7CCP - chain A; structure by X-ray diffraction, 2.20 A resolution.

[Chain A]
Protein: Cytochrome C peroxidase
Source organism: Saccharomyces cerevisiae
Notes: EC 1.11.1.5
Reference sequence: P00431 (CCPR_YEAST); residues 1-294 here correspond to UniProt positions 68-361 (UniProt number = residue number + 67)
Amino-acid sequence (296 residues; each row starts with the number of its first residue; numbers below 1 keep their minus sign (Met-1 is residue -1)):
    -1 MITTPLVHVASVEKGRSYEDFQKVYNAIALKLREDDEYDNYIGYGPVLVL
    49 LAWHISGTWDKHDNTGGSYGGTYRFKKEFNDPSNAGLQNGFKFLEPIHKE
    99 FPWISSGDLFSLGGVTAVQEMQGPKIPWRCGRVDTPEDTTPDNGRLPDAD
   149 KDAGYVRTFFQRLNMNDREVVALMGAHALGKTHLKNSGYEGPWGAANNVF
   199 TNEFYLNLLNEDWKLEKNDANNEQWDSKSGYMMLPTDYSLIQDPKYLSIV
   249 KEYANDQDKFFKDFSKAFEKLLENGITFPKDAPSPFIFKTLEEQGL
Unresolved in the structure: -1 to 3
Differences from the reference sequence: engineered mutation Leu48 (Arg115 in P00431); variant Ile53 (Thr120 in P00431), Gly152 (Asp219 in P00431)
UniProt features mapped onto this chain:
  - active site: His52 (Proton acceptor), Trp191 (Tryptophan radical intermediate)
  - binding site (heme b): His175
  - modified residue: Tyr153 (Phosphotyrosine)
Ion coordination: heme Fe near His175 (its only coordinating residue here)
Small-molecule neighbours: heme (HEM): Asp37, Pro44, Val45, Val47, Leu48, Trp51, Pro145, Asp146, Ala147, Phe158, Leu171, Met172, Ala174, His175, Leu177, Gly178, Lys179, Thr180, His181, Asn184, Ser185, Tyr187, Trp191, Leu232, Thr234, Phe262, Phe266

[Summary]
Chain A binds heme. UniProt lists active-site residues His52 and Trp191 and heme b-binding residue His175.
Chain A is Cytochrome C peroxidase (Saccharomyces cerevisiae); the structure, Effect of arginine-48
replacement on the reaction between cytochrome C peroxidase and hydrogen peroxide, was determined by X-ray
diffraction (same publication as 6CCP).
